4OSS - chains A and I of the 3 polymer chains in the assembly; structure by X-ray diffraction, 2.40 A resolution.

# Chain A
Protein: Hax3
Source organism: Xanthomonas campestris pv. armoraciae
UniProtKB: Q3ZD72 (Q3ZD72_XANCA); residues 231-720 here = UniProt positions 231-720
Amino-acid sequence (499 residues; each row starts with the number of its first residue):
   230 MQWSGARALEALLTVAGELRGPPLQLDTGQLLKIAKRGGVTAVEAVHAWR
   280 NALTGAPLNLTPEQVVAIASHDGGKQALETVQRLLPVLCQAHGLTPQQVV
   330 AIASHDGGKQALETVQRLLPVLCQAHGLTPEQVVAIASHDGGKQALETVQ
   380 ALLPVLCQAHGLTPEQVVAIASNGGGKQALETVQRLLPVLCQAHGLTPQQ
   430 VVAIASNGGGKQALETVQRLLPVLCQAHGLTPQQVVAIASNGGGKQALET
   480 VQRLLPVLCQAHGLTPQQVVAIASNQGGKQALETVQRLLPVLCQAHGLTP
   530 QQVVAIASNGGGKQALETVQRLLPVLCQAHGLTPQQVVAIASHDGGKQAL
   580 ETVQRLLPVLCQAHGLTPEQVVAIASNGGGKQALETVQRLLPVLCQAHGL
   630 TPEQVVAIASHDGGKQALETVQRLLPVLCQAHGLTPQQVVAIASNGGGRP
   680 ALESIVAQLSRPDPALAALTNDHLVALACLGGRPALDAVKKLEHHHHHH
Disordered / not traced: 230, 724-728
Sequence notes: expression tag (230, 721-728); engineered mutation His300 (Asn in Q3ZD72), Asp301 (Ile in Q3ZD72), His368 (Asn in Q3ZD72), Asp369 (Ile in Q3ZD72), Asn402 (His in Q3ZD72), Gly403 (Asp in Q3ZD72), Asn436 (His in Q3ZD72), Gly437 (Asp in Q3ZD72), Asn470 (His in Q3ZD72), Gly471 (Asp in Q3ZD72), Gln505 (Ser in Q3ZD72), Gly539 (Ser in Q3ZD72), His572 (Asn in Q3ZD72), Asp573 (Ser in Q3ZD72), Asn606 (His in Q3ZD72), Gly607 (Asp in Q3ZD72), His640 (Asn in Q3ZD72), Asp641 (Ile in Q3ZD72)

# Chain I
Molecule: 17-nt DNA strand
Sequence (17 nucleotides; numbered -2 to 14; the number before each row is that of its first residue; numbers below 1 keep their minus sign (DT-2 is residue -2)):
    -2 TGTCCCTTTGTCTCTCT

# How chain A and chain I interact
Contacting residue pairs (85):
  Arg266(A) - DC2(I)  base contact
  Val269(A) - DG-1(I)  phosphate contact
  Thr270(A) - DG-1(I)  phosphate contact
  Thr270(A) - DT0(I)  hydrogen bond to the phosphate
  Asp301(A) - DT0(I)  base contact
  Asp301(A) - DC1(I)  hydrogen bond to the base
  Asp301(A) - DC2(I)  base contact
  Gly302(A) - DT0(I)  phosphate contact
  Gly302(A) - DC1(I)  phosphate contact
  Lys304(A) - DT0(I)  phosphate contact
  Gln305(A) - DT0(I)  hydrogen bond to the phosphate
  Gln305(A) - DC1(I)  phosphate contact
  Asp335(A) - DC2(I)  hydrogen bond to the base
  Asp335(A) - DC3(I)  base contact
  Gly336(A) - DC1(I)  phosphate contact
  Gly336(A) - DC2(I)  phosphate contact
  Lys338(A) - DC1(I)  phosphate contact
  Gln339(A) - DC1(I)  hydrogen bond to the phosphate
  Gln339(A) - DC2(I)  phosphate contact
  Asp369(A) - DC3(I)  hydrogen bond to the base
  Gly370(A) - DC2(I)  phosphate contact
  Gly370(A) - DC3(I)  phosphate contact
  Lys372(A) - DC2(I)  phosphate contact
  Gln373(A) - DC2(I)  hydrogen bond to the phosphate
  Gln373(A) - DC3(I)  phosphate contact
  Gly403(A) - DT4(I)  base contact
  Gly404(A) - DC3(I)  phosphate contact
  Gly404(A) - DT4(I)  base contact
  Lys406(A) - DC3(I)  phosphate contact
  Gln407(A) - DC3(I)  hydrogen bond to the phosphate
  Gln407(A) - DT4(I)  phosphate contact
  Gly437(A) - DT5(I)  base contact
  Gly438(A) - DT4(I)  phosphate contact
  Gly438(A) - DT5(I)  phosphate contact
  Lys440(A) - DT4(I)  phosphate contact
  Gln441(A) - DT4(I)  hydrogen bond to the phosphate
  Gln441(A) - DT5(I)  phosphate contact
  Gly471(A) - DT6(I)  base contact
  Gly472(A) - DT6(I)  phosphate contact
  Lys474(A) - DT5(I)  phosphate contact
  Gln475(A) - DT5(I)  hydrogen bond to the phosphate
  Gln475(A) - DT6(I)  phosphate contact
  Gln505(A) - DT6(I)  base contact
  Gln505(A) - DG7(I)  hydrogen bond to the base
  Gln505(A) - DT8(I)  base contact
  Gly506(A) - DT6(I)  sugar contact
  Gly506(A) - DG7(I)  phosphate contact
  Lys508(A) - DT6(I)  phosphate contact
  Gln509(A) - DT6(I)  hydrogen bond to the phosphate
  Gln509(A) - DG7(I)  phosphate contact
  Gly539(A) - DT8(I)  base contact
  Gly540(A) - DG7(I)  phosphate contact
  Gly540(A) - DT8(I)  phosphate contact
  Lys542(A) - DG7(I)  phosphate contact
  Gln543(A) - DG7(I)  hydrogen bond to the phosphate
  Gln543(A) - DT8(I)  phosphate contact
  Asp573(A) - DC9(I)  hydrogen bond to the base
  Gly574(A) - DT8(I)  phosphate contact
  Gly574(A) - DC9(I)  phosphate contact
  Lys576(A) - DT8(I)  phosphate contact
  Gln577(A) - DT8(I)  hydrogen bond to the phosphate
  Gln577(A) - DC9(I)  phosphate contact
  Gly607(A) - DT10(I)  base contact
  Gly608(A) - DC9(I)  phosphate contact
  Lys610(A) - DC9(I)  phosphate contact
  Gln611(A) - DC9(I)  hydrogen bond to the phosphate
  Gln611(A) - DT10(I)  phosphate contact
  Asp641(A) - DC11(I)  hydrogen bond to the base
  Gly642(A) - DT10(I)  sugar contact
  Gly642(A) - DC11(I)  phosphate contact
  Lys644(A) - DT10(I)  phosphate contact
  Gln645(A) - DT10(I)  hydrogen bond to the phosphate
  Gln645(A) - DC11(I)  phosphate contact
  Gly675(A) - DT12(I)  base contact
  Gly676(A) - DC11(I)  sugar contact
  Gly676(A) - DT12(I)  phosphate contact
  Arg678(A) - DC11(I)  salt bridge to the phosphate
  Pro679(A) - DC11(I)  phosphate contact
  Pro679(A) - DT12(I)  phosphate contact
  Leu709(A) - DT14(I)  base contact
  Gly710(A) - DT14(I)  base contact
  Arg712(A) - DC11(I)  hydrogen bond to the phosphate
  Arg712(A) - DT12(I)  salt bridge to the phosphate
  Pro713(A) - DT12(I)  phosphate contact
  Pro713(A) - DC13(I)  phosphate contact

# Overview
55 residues of chain A and 16 residues of chain I are in contact, with 19 hydrogen bonds and 2 salt bridges.
Polar pairs include Asp301(A)-DC1(I), Asp335(A)-DC2(I) and Asp369(A)-DC3(I).
Here chain A is Hax3 (Xanthomonas campestris pv. armoraciae) and chain I is a 17-nt DNA strand. Entry 4OSS
(Crystal structure of the S505Q mutant of TAL effector dHax3) was determined by X-ray diffraction together
with 4OSH, 4OSI, 4OSJ, 4OSK, 4OSL, 4OSM and 9 further entries from the same study.
